Entry 7R5V (electron microscopy, 4.55 A resolution (low resolution: residue-level contacts below are approximate; hydrogen-bond / salt-bridge calls are withheld)); this record covers chains H and I of the 13 polymer chains in the assembly.

# Chain H
Protein: Centromere protein H
Source organism: Homo sapiens
Reference sequence: Q9H3R5 (CENPH_HUMAN); residues 1-247 here = UniProt positions 1-247
Chain sequence (247 residues; row label = number of the first residue in the row):
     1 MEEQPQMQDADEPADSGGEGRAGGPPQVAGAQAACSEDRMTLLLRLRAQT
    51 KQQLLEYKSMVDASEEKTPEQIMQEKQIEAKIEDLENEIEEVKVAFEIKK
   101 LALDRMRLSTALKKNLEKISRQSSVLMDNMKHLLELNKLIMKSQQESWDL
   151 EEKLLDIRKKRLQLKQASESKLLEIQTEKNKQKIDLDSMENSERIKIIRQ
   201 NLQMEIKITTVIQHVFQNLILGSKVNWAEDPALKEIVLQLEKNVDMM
Not modelled in the structure: 1-39, 66-77, 116-123, 184-247

# Chain I
Protein: Centromere protein I
Source organism: Homo sapiens
Reference sequence: Q92674 (CENPI_HUMAN); residues 1-756 here = UniProt positions 1-756
Chain sequence (756 residues; each row starts with the number of its first residue):
     1 MSPQKRVKNVQAQNRTSQGSSSFQTTLSAWKVKQDPSNSKNISKHGQNNP
    51 VGDYEHADDQAEEDALQMAVGYFEKGPIKASQNKDKTLEKHLKTVENVAW
   101 KNGLASEEIDILLNIALSGKFGNAVNTRILKCMIPATVISEDSVVKAVSW
   151 LCVGKCSGSTKVLFYRWLVAMFDFIDRKEQINLLYGFFFASLQDDALCPY
   201 VCHLLYLLTKKENVKPFRVRKLLDLQAKMGMQPHLQALLSLYKFFAPALI
   251 SVSLPVRKKIYFKNSENLWKTALLAVKQRNRGPSPEPLKLMLGPANVRPL
   301 KRKWNSLSVIPVLNSSSYTKECGKKEMSLSDCLNRSGSFPLEQLQSFPQL
   351 LQNIHCLELPSQMGSVLNNSLLLHYINCVRDEPVLLRFYYWLSQTLQEEC
   401 IWYKVNNYEHGKEFTNFLDTIIRAECFLQEGFYSCEAFLYKSLPLWDGLC
   451 CRSQFLQLVSWIPFSSFSEVKPLLFDHLAQLFFTSTIYFKCSVLQSLKEL
   501 LQNWLLWLSMDIHMKPVTNSPLETTLGGSMNSVSKLIHYVGWLSTTAMRL
   551 ESNNTFLLHFILDFYEKVCDIYINYNLPLVVLFPPGIFYSALLSLDTSIL
   601 NQLCFIMHRYRKNLTAAKKNELVQKTKSEFNFSSKTYQEFNHYLTSMVGC
   651 LWTSKPFGKGIYIDPEILEKTGVAEYKNSLNVVHHPSFLSYAVSFLLQES
   701 PEERTVNVSSIRGKKWSWYLDYLFSQGLQGLKLFIRSSVHHSSIPRAEGI
   751 NCNNQY
Not modelled in the structure: 1-307, 316-336, 405-410, 510-528, 618-633, 653-683, 699-715, 746-756

# Chain H / chain I interface
Pairs across the interface - 48 pairs, chain H then chain I:
  V94(H) - G586(I)
  I98(H) - P585(I)
  I98(H) - G586(I)
  I98(H) - Y589(I)
  R105(H) - S590(I)
  R105(H) - L593(I)
  R105(H) - S594(I)
  R105(H) - L595(I)
  S109(H) - P686(I)
  K113(H) - H684(I)
  M130(H) - S690(I)
  M130(H) - V693(I)
  L133(H) - S690(I)
  L134(H) - S690(I)
  L134(H) - Y691(I)
  N137(H) - D596(I)
  N137(H) - T597(I)
  N137(H) - S598(I)
  I140(H) - S598(I)
  M141(H) - N601(I)
  M141(H) - G727(I)
  M141(H) - L728(I)
  M141(H) - Q729(I)
  M141(H) - G730(I)
  Q144(H) - N601(I)
  Q144(H) - Q602(I)
  Q145(H) - Q729(I)
  W148(H) - F605(I)
  E151(H) - K567(I)
  L155(H) - N574(I)
  L155(H) - Y575(I)
  R158(H) - Q429(I)
  R158(H) - W461(I)
  R158(H) - L506(I)
  K159(H) - L506(I)
  K159(H) - N574(I)
  R161(H) - C426(I)
  R161(H) - F427(I)
  R161(H) - L428(I)
  R161(H) - Q429(I)
  L162(H) - Q429(I)
  L162(H) - L506(I)
  K165(H) - N377(I)
  S168(H) - C378(I)
  E169(H) - C378(I)
  E169(H) - R380(I)
  L172(H) - C378(I)
  L172(H) - V379(I)
Other interface residues (no listed pair), chain H (26 interface residues in all): A102, L112
Other interface residues (no listed pair), chain I (42 interface residues in all): Y375, Q502, W507, T545, E566, L689, Q726

# Summary
Chain H and chain I form an interface of 26 and 42 residues respectively.
Chain H is Centromere protein H and chain I is Centromere protein I, both from Homo sapiens; the structure,
Structure of the human CCAN CENP-A alpha-satellite complex, was determined by electron microscopy (same
publication as 7PB4, 7PB8, 7PII, 7PKN, 7R5R, 7R5S, 7YWX and 7YYH).
